3L72 - chains R and W of the 20 polymer chains in the assembly; structure by X-ray diffraction, 3.06 A resolution.

== Chain R ==
Name: Cytochrome B-C1 complex subunit 5, rieske ironsulfur protein, mitochondrial
Organism: Gallus gallus
Notes: EC 1.10.2.2
UniProt: Q5ZLR5 (UCRI_CHICK); residues 1-196 here correspond to UniProt positions 77-272 (UniProt number = residue number + 76)
Chain sequence (196 residues; numbered 1 to 196; the number before each row is that of its first residue):
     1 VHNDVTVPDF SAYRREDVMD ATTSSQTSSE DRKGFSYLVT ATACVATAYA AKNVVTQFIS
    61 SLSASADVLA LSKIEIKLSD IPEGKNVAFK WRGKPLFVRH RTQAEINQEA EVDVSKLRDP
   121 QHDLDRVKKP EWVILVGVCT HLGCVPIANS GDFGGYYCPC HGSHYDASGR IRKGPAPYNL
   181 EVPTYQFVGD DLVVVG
Curated features (UniProtKB/Swiss-Prot):
  - binding site ([2Fe-2S] cluster): Cys139, His141, Leu142, Cys158, His161, Ser163
Disulfides: Cys144-Cys160
Metal / ion sites: 2Fe-2S cluster Fe: Cys139, His141, Cys158, His161
Residues lining bound ligands: 2Fe-2S cluster (FES): Cys139, His141, Leu142, Gly143, Cys144, Cys158, Cys160, His161, Gly162, Ser163, Pro175

== Chain W ==
Name: Mitochondrial ubiquinol-cytochrome C reductase 7.2 kDa protein
Organism: Gallus gallus
Notes: EC 1.10.2.2
UniProt: D0VX27 (D0VX27_CHICK); residues 4-64 here correspond to UniProt positions 1-61 (UniProt number = residue number - 3)
Chain sequence (61 residues; numbered 4 to 64; the number before each row is that of its first residue):
     4 ALLRQAYSAL FRRTSTFALT VVLGAVLFER AFDQGADAIF EHLNEGKLWK HIKHKYEASE
    64 E
Unresolved in the structure: 64

== How chain R and chain W interact ==
Contacting residue pairs (28; chain R residue first):
  Thr27(R) - Arg7(W)
  Glu30(R) - Leu6(W)
  Glu30(R) - Arg7(W)  salt bridge
  Glu30(R) - Tyr10(W)
  Glu30(R) - Ser11(W)  hydrogen bond
  Asp31(R) - Leu6(W)
  Asp31(R) - Arg7(W)
  Lys33(R) - Tyr10(W)  hydrogen bond
  Gly34(R) - Leu6(W)
  Gly34(R) - Tyr10(W)
  Gly34(R) - Phe14(W)
  Tyr37(R) - Tyr10(W)  hydrophobic
  Tyr37(R) - Phe14(W)  hydrophobic
  Tyr37(R) - Phe20(W)
  Leu38(R) - Phe14(W)  hydrophobic
  Thr40(R) - Phe20(W)
  Ala41(R) - Phe20(W)  hydrophobic
  Cys44(R) - Val24(W)  hydrophobic
  Val45(R) - Val24(W)
  Val45(R) - Gly27(W)
  Val45(R) - Ala28(W)  hydrophobic
  Val45(R) - Phe31(W)  hydrophobic
  Ala48(R) - Ala28(W)  hydrophobic
  Tyr49(R) - Phe31(W)  hydrophobic
  Tyr49(R) - Glu32(W)
  Tyr49(R) - Phe35(W)
  Tyr49(R) - Asp36(W)  hydrogen bond
  Lys52(R) - Glu32(W)  salt bridge
Also at the interface, not in a pair above, chain R (16 interface residues in all): Phe35, Asn53
Also at the interface, not in a pair above, chain W (14 interface residues in all): Ala4

== Summary ==
16 residues of chain R and 14 residues of chain W are in contact; the contacts include 3 hydrogen bonds and 2
salt bridges. Polar pairs include Glu30(R)-Arg7(W), Lys52(R)-Glu32(W) and Glu30(R)-Ser11(W). Bound to chain R:
2Fe-2S cluster.
Chain R is Cytochrome B-C1 complex subunit 5, rieske ironsulfur protein, mitochondrial and chain W is
Mitochondrial ubiquinol-cytochrome C reductase 7.2 kDa protein, both from Gallus gallus; the structure,
Chicken cytochrome BC1 complex with kresoxim-I-dimethyl bound, was determined by X-ray diffraction.
